PDB entry 9NHK | electron microscopy, 4.10 A resolution (low resolution: residue-level contacts below are approximate; hydrogen-bond / salt-bridge calls are withheld) | chains D and F of the 8 polymer chains in the assembly

[Chain D (and F)]
Name: BG505-CH505 Transmembrane protein gp41
Source organism: Human immunodeficiency virus 1
Notes: chain F of this document is another copy of the same molecule, construct and numbering; everything in this record applies to it too
Amino-acid sequence (153 residues; row label = number of the first residue in the row):
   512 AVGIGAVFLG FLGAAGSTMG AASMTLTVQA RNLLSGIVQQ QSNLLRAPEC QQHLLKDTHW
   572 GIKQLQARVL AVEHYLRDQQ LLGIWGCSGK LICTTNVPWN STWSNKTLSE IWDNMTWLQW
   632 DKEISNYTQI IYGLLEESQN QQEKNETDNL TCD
Not modelled in the structure: 512-523, 539-567 (chain F: 512-520, 548-567)
Disulfide bonds: Cys598-Cys604
Glycans and other covalent adducts: N-acetylglucosamine (NAG) linked to Asn611, Asn656

[How chain D and chain F interact]
Contacting residue pairs (31; chain D residue first):
  Thr569(D) - Thr569(F)
  Ile573(D) - Thr569(F)
  Ile573(D) - Leu576(F)
  Leu576(D) - Leu576(F)
  Gln577(D) - Leu576(F)
  Val580(D) - Arg579(F)
  Leu581(D) - Arg579(F)
  Glu584(D) - Arg579(F)
  Leu587(D) - Leu545(F)
  Leu587(D) - Val583(F)
  Leu587(D) - Leu587(F)
  Arg588(D) - Leu545(F)
  Arg588(D) - Ser546(F)
  Arg588(D) - Gly547(F)
  Gln591(D) - Ala541(F)
  Gln591(D) - Leu545(F)
  Gln591(D) - Tyr586(F)
  Gly594(D) - Gly600(F)
  Ile595(D) - Thr538(F)
  Ile595(D) - Arg542(F)
  Glu647(D) - Thr538(F)
  Asn651(D) - Met535(F)
  Asn651(D) - Thr538(F)
  Asn651(D) - Leu602(F)
  Glu654(D) - Lys601(F)
  Glu654(D) - Leu602(F)
  Glu654(D) - Ile603(F)
  Lys655(D) - Met535(F)
  Lys655(D) - Ile603(F)
  Thr658(D) - Ile603(F)
  Asn660(D) - Leu619(F)
Also at the interface, not in a pair above, chain D (21 interface residues in all): His570, Val583, Gln652
Also at the interface, not in a pair above, chain F (24 interface residues in all): Leu537, Asp568, Gly572, Ile573, Val580, Thr605

[Summary]
21 residues of chain D face 24 of chain F across their interface. N-acetylglucosamine is covalently linked to
Asn611(D) and Asn656(D).
Both chains are BG505-CH505 Transmembrane protein gp41 (Human immunodeficiency virus 1). Entry 9NHK
(BG505-CH505 Env glycoprotein in complex with NHP pAb Base-4 isolated from animal RUu18 at week 14) was
determined by electron microscopy, deposited together with 9NHH, 9NHI, 9NHJ, 9NHL, 9NHM, 9NHN, 9NHO and 9NI9.
